Entry 7W5W (electron microscopy, 4.55 A resolution (low resolution: residue-level contacts below are approximate; hydrogen-bond / salt-bridge calls are withheld)); this record covers chains A and C of the 9 polymer chains in the assembly.

# Chain A
Protein: DNA-directed RNA polymerase subunit alpha
From: Escherichia coli K-12
Notes: EC 2.7.7.6
UniProt: P0A7Z4 (RPOA_ECOLI); the author numbering skips numbers that UniProt does not, so the offset changes along the chain: 1-235 = UniProt 1-235; 565-658 = UniProt 236-329
Sequence (329 residues; row label = number of the first residue in the row; note: 329 numbers in that range are skipped by the numbering (no residue carries them; nothing is unmodelled there)):
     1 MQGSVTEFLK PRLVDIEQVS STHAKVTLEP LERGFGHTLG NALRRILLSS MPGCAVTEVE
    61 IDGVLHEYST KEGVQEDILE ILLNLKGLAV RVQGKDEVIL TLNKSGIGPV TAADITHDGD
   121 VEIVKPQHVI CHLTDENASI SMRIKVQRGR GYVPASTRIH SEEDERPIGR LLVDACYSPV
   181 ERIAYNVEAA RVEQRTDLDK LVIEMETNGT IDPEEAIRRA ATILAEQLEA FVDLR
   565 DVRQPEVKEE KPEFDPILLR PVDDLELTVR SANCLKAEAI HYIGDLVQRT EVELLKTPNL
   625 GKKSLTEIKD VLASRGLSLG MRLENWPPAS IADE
Unresolved in the structure: 1-5, 565-577
Swiss-Prot annotation at these positions:
  - region: Glu162 to Glu165 (Required for interaction with Crp at class II promoters)
  - modified residue: Arg594 (ADP-ribosylarginine), Lys626 (N6-acetyllysine), Lys627 (N6-acetyllysine)
What the authors report for this chain:
  - mutagenesis - D579A, W650A, P651A: decreased binding to SoxS-TAC
  - mutagenesis - D579A, I581A, L582A, R594A, L647A, E648A, W650A, P651A: decreased binding to Regulatory protein SoxS

# Chain C
Protein: DNA-directed RNA polymerase subunit beta
From: Escherichia coli K-12
Notes: EC 2.7.7.6
UniProt: P0A8V2 (RPOB_ECOLI); residues 1-1342 here = UniProt positions 1-1342
Sequence (1342 residues; numbered 1 to 1342; the number before each row is that of its first residue):
     1 MVYSYTEKKR IRKDFGKRPQ VLDVPYLLSI QLDSFQKFIE QDPEGQYGLE AAFRSVFPIQ
    61 SYSGNSELQY VSYRLGEPVF DVQECQIRGV TYSAPLRVKL RLVIYEREAP EGTVKDIKEQ
   121 EVYMGEIPLM TDNGTFVING TERVIVSQLH RSPGVFFDSD KGKTHSSGKV LYNARIIPYR
   181 GSWLDFEFDP KDNLFVRIDR RRKLPATIIL RALNYTTEQI LDLFFEKVIF EIRDNKLQME
   241 LVPERLRGET ASFDIEANGK VYVEKGRRIT ARHIRQLEKD DVKLIEVPVE YIAGKVVAKD
   301 YIDESTGELI CAANMELSLD LLAKLSQSGH KRIETLFTND LDHGPYISET LRVDPTNDRL
   361 SALVEIYRMM RPGEPPTREA AESLFENLFF SEDRYDLSAV GRMKFNRSLL REEIEGSGIL
   421 SKDDIIDVMK KLIDIRNGKG EVDDIDHLGN RRIRSVGEMA ENQFRVGLVR VERAVKERLS
   481 LGDLDTLMPQ DMINAKPISA AVKEFFGSSQ LSQFMVQNNP LSEITHKRRI SALGPGGLTR
   541 ERAGFEVRDV HPTHYGRVCP IETPEGPNIG LINSLSVYAQ TNEYGFLETP YRKVTDGVVT
   601 DEIHYLSAIE EGNYVIAQAN SNLDEEGHFV EDLVTCRSKG ESSLFSRDQV DYMDVSTQQV
   661 VSVGASLIPF LEHDDANRAL MGANMQRQAV PTLRADKPLV GTGMERAVAV DSGVTAVAKR
   721 GGVVQYVDAS RIVIKVNEDE MYPGEAGIDI YNLTKYTRSN QNTCINQMPC VSLGEPVERG
   781 DVLADGPSTD LGELALGQNM RVAFMPWNGY NFEDSILVSE RVVQEDRFTT IHIQELACVS
   841 RDTKLGPEEI TADIPNVGEA ALSKLDESGI VYIGAEVTGG DILVGKVTPK GETQLTPEEK
   901 LLRAIFGEKA SDVKDSSLRV PNGVSGTVID VQVFTRDGVE KDKRALEIEE MQLKQAKKDL
   961 SEELQILEAG LFSRIRAVLV AGGVEAEKLD KLPRDRWLEL GLTDEEKQNQ LEQLAEQYDE
  1021 LKHEFEKKLE AKRRKITQGD DLAPGVLKIV KVYLAVKRRI QPGDKMAGRH GNKGVISKIN
  1081 PIEDMPYDEN GTPVDIVLNP LGVPSRMNIG QILETHLGMA AKGIGDKINA MLKQQQEVAK
  1141 LREFIQRAYD LGADVRQKVD LSTFSDEEVM RLAENLRKGM PIATPVFDGA KEAEIKELLK
  1201 LGDLPTSGQI RLYDGRTGEQ FERPVTVGYM YMLKLNHLVD DKMHARSTGS YSLVTQQPLG
  1261 GKAQFGGQRF GEMEVWALEA YGAAYTLQEM LTVKSDDVNG RTKMYKNIVD GNHQMEPGMP
  1321 ESFNVLLKEI RSLGINIELE DE
Unresolved in the structure: 1-2, 371-372, 375-376
Construct notes: engineered mutation Val516 (Asp in P0A8V2)
Swiss-Prot annotation at these positions:
  - modified residue (N6-acetyllysine): Lys1022, Lys1200

# Interface between chain A and chain C
Residue-residue contacts (51; chain A residue first):
  Asn41(A) - Gly1215(C)
  Asn41(A) - Thr1217(C)
  Asn41(A) - Gly1218(C)
  Arg44(A) - Glu1083(C)
  Arg44(A) - Tyr1087(C)
  Arg45(A) - Glu1083(C)
  Arg45(A) - Asp1084(C)
  Arg45(A) - Gly1215(C)
  Ser49(A) - Glu1083(C)
  Leu65(A) - Ile873(C)
  Leu65(A) - Gly874(C)
  His66(A) - Ile929(C)
  Tyr68(A) - Tyr756(C)
  Tyr68(A) - Thr927(C)
  Tyr68(A) - Ile929(C)
  Tyr68(A) - Ala1055(C)
  Lys71(A) - Asp728(C)
  Glu72(A) - Asp728(C)
  Gly73(A) - Asp728(C)
  Val74(A) - Asp728(C)
  Val74(A) - Ala729(C)
  Gln75(A) - Val727(C)
  Gln75(A) - Ala729(C)
  Gln75(A) - Val771(C)
  Gln75(A) - Ser772(C)
  Glu76(A) - Ala729(C)
  Asp77(A) - Ala729(C)
  Asp77(A) - Lys755(C)
  Leu79(A) - Leu693(C)
  Leu79(A) - Tyr756(C)
  Glu80(A) - Met768(C)
  Leu83(A) - Arg694(C)
  Leu83(A) - Asp826(C)
  Lys86(A) - Gln824(C)
  Thr134(A) - Val727(C)
  Thr134(A) - Leu773(C)
  Asp135(A) - Tyr726(C)
  Tyr152(A) - Glu820(C)
  Tyr152(A) - Val823(C)
  Tyr152(A) - Gln824(C)
  Arg166(A) - Glu876(C)
  Ile168(A) - Gly874(C)
  Cys176(A) - Gln824(C)
  Glu181(A) - Arg821(C)
  Arg182(A) - Asn1090(C)
  Arg182(A) - Gly1091(C)
  Ile183(A) - Gly1091(C)
  Ala184(A) - Asn1090(C)
  Ala184(A) - Gly1091(C)
  Tyr185(A) - Tyr1087(C)
  Tyr185(A) - Gly1218(C)
Interface residues without a listed pair, chain A (36 interface residues in all): His37, Leu48, Thr70, Ser156, Ile159, Asn186, Glu204
Interface residues without a listed pair, chain C (43 interface residues in all): Ser730, Gln767, Pro769, Tyr872, Val928, Lys1057, Arg1059, Ile1082, Glu1089, Thr1092, Asp1214, Arg1216

# In short
Chain A and chain C form an interface of 36 and 43 residues respectively. From the paper: D579A, I581A and
L582A of chain A, among others, reduce binding to Regulatory protein SoxS; D579A, W650A and P651A of chain A
reduce binding to SoxS-TAC; 8 substitutions were tested in all.
Chain A is DNA-directed RNA polymerase subunit alpha and chain C is DNA-directed RNA polymerase subunit beta,
both from Escherichia coli K-12; the structure, Cryo-EM structure of SoxS-dependent transcription activation
complex with micF promoter DNA, was determined by electron microscopy together with 7W5X and 7W5Y from the
same study.
